PDB entry 5HBT | X-ray diffraction, 2.61 A resolution | chains C and D of the 4 polymer chains in the assembly

Chain C:
Name: Fab35, Light Chain
Source organism: Rattus norvegicus
Sequence (213 residues; each row starts with the number of its first residue):
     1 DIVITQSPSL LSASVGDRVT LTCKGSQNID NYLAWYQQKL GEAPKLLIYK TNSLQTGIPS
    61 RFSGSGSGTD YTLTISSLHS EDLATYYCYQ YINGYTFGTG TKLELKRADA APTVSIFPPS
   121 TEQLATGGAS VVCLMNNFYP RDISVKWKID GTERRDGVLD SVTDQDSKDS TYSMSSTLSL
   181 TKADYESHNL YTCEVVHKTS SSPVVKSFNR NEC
Unresolved in the structure: 213
Cystine bridges: Cys23-Cys88, Cys133-Cys193
What the authors report for this chain:
  - contacts within the chain: Tyr32-Lys50 (cation-pi contact)

Chain D:
Name: Fab35, Heavy Chain
Source organism: Rattus norvegicus
Sequence (219 residues; numbered 1 to 219; the number before each row is that of its first residue):
     1 EVQLQESGPG LVQPSETLSL TCTVSGFSLT SYSVSWLRQP SGKGPEWMGR MWDDGGTVYN
    61 SGLKSRLSIS RDTSKNQVFL KMNSLQTDDT GTYYCTRDER IRAINWFAYW GQGTLVTVSS
   121 AETTAPSVYP LAPGTALKSN SMVTLGCLVK GYFPEPVTVT WNSGALSSGV HTFPAVLQSG
   181 LYTLTSSVTV PSSTWPSQTV TCNVAHPGQQ HQRWTRKLC
Cystine bridges: Cys22-Cys95, Cys147-Cys202

Interface between chain C and chain D:
Pairs across the interface - 61 pairs, chain C then chain D:
  Tyr36(C) - Pro45(D)
  Tyr36(C) - Trp110(D)  hydrophobic
  Gln38(C) - Tyr94(D)  hydrogen bond
  Gly41(C) - Gln112(D)  hydrogen bond (backbone-side chain)
  Ala43(C) - Trp110(D)
  Ala43(C) - Gly111(D)
  Ala43(C) - Gln112(D)
  Pro44(C) - Tyr94(D)
  Pro44(C) - Trp110(D)
  Pro44(C) - Gly111(D)
  Leu46(C) - Trp106(D)
  Leu46(C) - Phe107(D)
  Leu46(C) - Ala108(D)
  Tyr49(C) - Trp106(D)
  Gln55(C) - Tyr109(D)  hydrogen bond
  Tyr87(C) - Gln39(D)
  Tyr89(C) - Trp106(D)
  Tyr89(C) - Phe107(D)  hydrogen bond (side chain-backbone)
  Tyr91(C) - Ile104(D)  hydrophobic
  Tyr91(C) - Asn105(D)
  Tyr91(C) - Trp106(D)  hydrophobic
  Tyr95(C) - Trp47(D)  hydrophobic
  Tyr95(C) - Arg50(D)  hydrogen bond
  Tyr95(C) - Asn105(D)
  Tyr95(C) - Phe107(D)  hydrophobic
  Phe97(C) - Leu37(D)  hydrophobic
  Phe97(C) - Pro45(D)
  Phe97(C) - Phe107(D)  hydrophobic
  Ser115(C) - Thr144(D)  hydrogen bond
  Phe117(C) - Leu131(D)
  Phe117(C) - Ala132(D)
  Phe117(C) - Thr144(D)
  Pro118(C) - Ala132(D)
  Ser120(C) - Tyr129(D)
  Ser120(C) - Pro130(D)
  Glu122(C) - Pro130(D)
  Gln123(C) - Tyr129(D)
  Thr126(C) - Tyr129(D)
  Ser130(C) - Leu148(D)
  Ser130(C) - Lys150(D)
  Val132(C) - Leu131(D)  hydrophobic
  Leu134(C) - Ser187(D)
  Asn136(C) - His171(D)
  Asn136(C) - Phe173(D)
  Asn136(C) - Ser187(D)
  Asn137(C) - His171(D)  hydrogen bond
  Leu159(C) - Gln178(D)
  Asp160(C) - Val176(D)
  Ser161(C) - Phe173(D)
  Ser161(C) - Pro174(D)  hydrogen bond (side chain-backbone)
  Ser161(C) - Val176(D)
  Val162(C) - Pro174(D)
  Thr163(C) - Thr172(D)
  Thr163(C) - Phe173(D)
  Asp166(C) - Ser168(D)
  Ser173(C) - His171(D)  hydrogen bond
  Ser173(C) - Phe173(D)
  Met174(C) - Phe173(D)
  Ser175(C) - Phe173(D)
  Ser175(C) - Thr185(D)  hydrogen bond
  Glu212(C) - Gly134(D)
Also at the interface, not in a pair above, chain C (40 interface residues in all): Tyr32, Glu42, Ile92, Thr177, Ser179
Also at the interface, not in a pair above, chain D (38 interface residues in all): Glu46, Pro133, Leu145, Thr183, Thr189, Thr215

In short:
40 residues of chain C face 38 of chain D across their interface, with 10 hydrogen bonds. Polar contacts
include Gln38(C)-Tyr94(D), Gly41(C)-Gln112(D) and Gln55(C)-Tyr109(D). From the paper: contacts within the
chain involving Lys50(C) and Tyr32(C).
Here chain C is Fab35, Light Chain and chain D is Fab35, Heavy Chain, both from Rattus norvegicus. Entry 5HBT
(Complex structure of Fab35 and human nAChR alpha1) was determined by X-ray diffraction (same publication as
5HBV).
